PDB entry 5T5C | X-ray diffraction, 1.85 A resolution | chains A and B of the 6 polymer chains in the assembly

Chain A (and B):
Molecule: Nuclease EXOG, mitochondrial
From: Homo sapiens
Notes: EC 3.1.30.-; chain B of this document is another copy of the same molecule, construct and numbering; everything in this record applies to it too
UniProt: Q9Y2C4 (EXOG_HUMAN); residues 59-368 here = UniProt positions 59-368
Amino-acid sequence (317 residues; row label = number of the first residue in the row):
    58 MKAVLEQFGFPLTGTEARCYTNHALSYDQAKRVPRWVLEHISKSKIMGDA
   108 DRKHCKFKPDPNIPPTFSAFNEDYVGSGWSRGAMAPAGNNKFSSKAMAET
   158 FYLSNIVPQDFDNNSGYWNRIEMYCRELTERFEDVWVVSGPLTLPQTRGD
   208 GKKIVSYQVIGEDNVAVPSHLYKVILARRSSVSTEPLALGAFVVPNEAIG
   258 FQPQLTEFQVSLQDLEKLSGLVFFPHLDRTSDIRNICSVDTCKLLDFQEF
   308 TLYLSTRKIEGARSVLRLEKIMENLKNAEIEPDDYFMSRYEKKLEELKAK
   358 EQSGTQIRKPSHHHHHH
Unresolved in the structure: 58-60, 357-374
Construct notes: initiating methionine (58); engineered mutation Ala140 (His in Q9Y2C4); expression tag (369-374)
Disulfide bonds: Cys294-Cys299
Ion coordination: Mg2+: Asn171 (shared with 2 residues of chain C)
UniProt features mapped onto this chain:
  - binding site (a divalent metal cation): Asn171
  - natural variant: Gly277 (G277V: Abolishes catalytic activity)
  - mutagenesis: Ser137 (S137D: No effect on catalytic activity)
What the authors report for this chain:
  - Mg2+ coordination: Asn171
  - mutagenesis - H140A: abolished catalytic activity
  - binding site for the 9-nt DNA strand: Arg320
  - binding site for the 9-nt DNA strand: Arg324, Lys327
  - conformationally variable residues (domain motion): Arg324
  - binding site for the 9-nt DNA strand: Arg138, Lys148, Tyr310, Arg314
  - mutagenesis - R314A: decreased binding to the 9-nt DNA strand
  - mutagenesis - R314A: increased catalytic activity with the 9-nt DNA strand
  - mutagenesis - R314A: decreased binding to 5'-P-containing DNA
  - mutagenesis - R314A: increased catalytic activity on 5'-P-containing DNA

Chain A / chain B interface:
Pairs across the interface (112):
  Val61(A) - Trp193(B)  hydrogen bond (backbone-side chain)
  Leu62(A) - His80(B)
  Leu62(A) - Ala81(B)
  Leu62(A) - Leu95(B)
  Leu62(A) - Glu96(B)
  Leu62(A) - His97(B)
  Leu62(A) - Trp193(B)  hydrogen bond (backbone-side chain)
  Gln64(A) - Trp193(B)
  Gln64(A) - His283(B)
  Phe65(A) - Trp193(B)  hydrophobic
  Phe65(A) - Leu233(B)  hydrophobic
  Phe65(A) - Leu244(B)  hydrophobic
  Phe65(A) - Phe281(B)
  Phe65(A) - Pro282(B)
  Phe65(A) - His283(B)  hydrogen bond (backbone-backbone)
  Phe65(A) - Leu284(B)
  Gly66(A) - Pro282(B)
  Phe67(A) - Ala74(B)  hydrophobic
  Phe67(A) - Cys76(B)  hydrophobic
  Phe67(A) - Ala81(B)  hydrophobic
  Phe67(A) - Trp93(B)  hydrophobic
  Phe67(A) - Leu95(B)  hydrophobic
  Phe67(A) - Pro282(B)
  Pro68(A) - Trp93(B)
  Pro68(A) - Val195(B)  hydrophobic
  Pro68(A) - Val279(B)
  Leu69(A) - Leu278(B)
  Leu69(A) - Val279(B)  hydrogen bond (backbone-backbone)
  Leu69(A) - Pro282(B)  hydrophobic
  Thr70(A) - Thr72(B)
  Thr70(A) - Arg92(B)
  Thr70(A) - Trp93(B)
  Thr70(A) - Leu278(B)
  Thr72(A) - Thr70(B)
  Thr72(A) - Thr72(B)  hydrogen bond
  Ala74(A) - Phe67(B)  hydrophobic
  Cys76(A) - Phe67(B)  hydrophobic
  Asn79(A) - Leu62(B)
  His80(A) - Leu62(B)
  Ala81(A) - Leu62(B)  hydrophobic
  Ala81(A) - Phe67(B)  hydrophobic
  Gln86(A) - Gly277(B)  hydrogen bond (side chain-backbone)
  Ala87(A) - Ser276(B)
  Ala87(A) - Gly277(B)
  Lys88(A) - Lys88(B)
  Arg89(A) - Lys274(B)  hydrogen bond (side chain-backbone)
  Arg92(A) - Thr70(B)
  Arg92(A) - Arg92(B)
  Trp93(A) - Phe67(B)  hydrophobic
  Trp93(A) - Pro68(B)  hydrophobic
  Trp93(A) - Thr70(B)
  Leu95(A) - Leu62(B)
  Leu95(A) - Phe67(B)  hydrophobic
  Glu96(A) - Leu62(B)
  His97(A) - Val61(B)
  His97(A) - Leu62(B)
  Phe124(A) - Glu273(B)
  Phe124(A) - Gly277(B)
  Phe124(A) - Leu278(B)
  Phe124(A) - Val279(B)  hydrophobic
  Trp193(A) - Val61(B)  hydrogen bond (side chain-backbone)
  Trp193(A) - Leu62(B)  hydrogen bond (side chain-backbone)
  Trp193(A) - Gln64(B)
  Trp193(A) - Phe65(B)  hydrophobic
  Pro202(A) - Val216(B)  hydrophobic
  Lys209(A) - Gln215(B)
  Lys210(A) - Gln215(B)
  Lys210(A) - Val216(B)  hydrogen bond (backbone-backbone)
  Lys210(A) - Gly218(B)  hydrogen bond (side chain-backbone)
  Lys210(A) - Asn221(B)  hydrogen bond
  Ile211(A) - Ser213(B)
  Ile211(A) - Tyr214(B)
  Val212(A) - Val212(B)
  Val212(A) - Ser213(B)
  Val212(A) - Tyr214(B)  hydrogen bond (backbone-backbone)
  Val212(A) - Val216(B)  hydrophobic
  Ser213(A) - Val212(B)
  Ser213(A) - Ser213(B)  hydrogen bond
  Tyr214(A) - Ile211(B)
  Tyr214(A) - Val212(B)  hydrogen bond (backbone-backbone)
  Gln215(A) - Lys210(B)
  Gln215(A) - Ile211(B)
  Val216(A) - Pro202(B)  hydrophobic
  Val216(A) - Lys210(B)  hydrogen bond (backbone-backbone)
  Val216(A) - Val212(B)  hydrophobic
  Gly218(A) - Lys210(B)  hydrogen bond (backbone-side chain)
  Asp220(A) - Lys274(B)  salt bridge
  Asn221(A) - Pro202(B)
  Asn221(A) - Lys210(B)  hydrogen bond
  Leu233(A) - Phe65(B)  hydrophobic
  Leu244(A) - Phe65(B)  hydrophobic
  Glu273(A) - Phe124(B)
  Lys274(A) - Arg89(B)
  Lys274(A) - Thr123(B)  hydrogen bond (side chain-backbone)
  Ser276(A) - Ala87(B)
  Gly277(A) - Gln86(B)  hydrogen bond (backbone-side chain)
  Gly277(A) - Ala87(B)
  Gly277(A) - Phe124(B)
  Leu278(A) - Leu69(B)
  Leu278(A) - Thr70(B)
  Leu278(A) - Phe124(B)
  Val279(A) - Pro68(B)
  Val279(A) - Leu69(B)  hydrogen bond (backbone-backbone)
  Val279(A) - Phe124(B)  hydrophobic
  Phe281(A) - Phe65(B)
  Pro282(A) - Phe65(B)
  Pro282(A) - Gly66(B)
  Pro282(A) - Phe67(B)
  Pro282(A) - Leu69(B)  hydrophobic
  His283(A) - Phe65(B)  hydrogen bond (backbone-backbone)
  His283(A) - Gly66(B)
  Leu284(A) - Phe65(B)  hydrophobic
Also at the interface, not in a pair above, chain A (56 interface residues in all): Ser83, Thr123, Val195, Glu219, Arg235, Phe280
Also at the interface, not in a pair above, chain B (54 interface residues in all): Ser83, Lys209, Glu219, Arg235, Phe280

Summary:
Chain A and chain B form an interface of 56 and 54 residues respectively; the contacts include 22 hydrogen
bonds and 1 salt bridge. Polar contacts include Asp220(A)-Lys274(B), Val61(A)-Trp193(B) and
Leu62(A)-Trp193(B). The paper reports a binding site for the 9-nt DNA strand at Arg320(A), Arg324(A) and
Lys327(A) among others; H140A of chain A abolishes catalytic activity.
Both chains are Nuclease EXOG, mitochondrial (Homo sapiens). Entry 5T5C (A Novel domain in human EXOG converts
apoptotic endonuclease to DNA-repair enzyme) was determined by X-ray diffraction (same publication as 5T40 and
5T4I).
